PDB entry 7BLC | X-ray diffraction, 2.30 A resolution | chain A

[Chain A]
Molecule: Bromodomain adjacent to zinc finger domain protein 2A
Organism: Homo sapiens
Notes: fragment: Bromodomain (residues 1796-1899); engineered mutation(s): First two residues SM derive from the expression tag
UniProt: Q9UIF9 (BAZ2A_HUMAN); residues 1796-1898 here = UniProt positions 1796-1898
Sequence (105 residues; row label = number of the first residue in the row):
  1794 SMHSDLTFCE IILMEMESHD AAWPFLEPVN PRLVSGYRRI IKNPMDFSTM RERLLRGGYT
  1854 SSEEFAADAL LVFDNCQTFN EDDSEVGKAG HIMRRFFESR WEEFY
Unresolved in the structure: 1794-1796
Sequence notes: expression tag (1794-1795)
Residues lining bound ligands:
  - U2E (methyl 5-[(5-ethanoyl-2-ethoxy-phenyl)carbamoyl]-2-(2-piperazin-1-ylethoxy)benzoate), molecule 1: Trp1816, Pro1817, Phe1818, Val1822, Val1827, Tyr1830, Phe1872, Asn1873, Val1879
  - U2E, molecule 2: Glu1820, Pro1821, Val1822, Asn1823, Leu1826, Val1827
What the authors report for this chain:
  - binding site for U2E: Trp1816, Asn1823, Leu1826, Tyr1830, Asn1873
  - conformationally variable residues (side-chain flip): Glu1820

[Summary]
Ligands of chain A: compound U2E. The paper reports a binding site for U2E at Trp1816, Asn1823 and Leu1826
among others; conformational variability at Glu1820.
Chain A is Bromodomain adjacent to zinc finger domain protein 2A (Homo sapiens); the structure, BAZ2A
bromodomain in complex with compound UP39, was determined by X-ray diffraction, deposited together with 7BL8,
7BL9, 7BLA, 7BLB and 7BLD.
